Entry 7MXQ (X-ray diffraction, 3.23 A resolution); this record covers chains Z and A of the 3 polymer chains in the assembly.

# Chain Z
Protein: Exonuclease 1
Source organism: Homo sapiens
Notes: EC 3.1.-.-
UniProt: Q9UQ84 (EXO1_HUMAN); residue numbers follow UniProt; this construct covers 1-352
Sequence (358 residues; numbered 1 to 358; the number before each row is that of its first residue):
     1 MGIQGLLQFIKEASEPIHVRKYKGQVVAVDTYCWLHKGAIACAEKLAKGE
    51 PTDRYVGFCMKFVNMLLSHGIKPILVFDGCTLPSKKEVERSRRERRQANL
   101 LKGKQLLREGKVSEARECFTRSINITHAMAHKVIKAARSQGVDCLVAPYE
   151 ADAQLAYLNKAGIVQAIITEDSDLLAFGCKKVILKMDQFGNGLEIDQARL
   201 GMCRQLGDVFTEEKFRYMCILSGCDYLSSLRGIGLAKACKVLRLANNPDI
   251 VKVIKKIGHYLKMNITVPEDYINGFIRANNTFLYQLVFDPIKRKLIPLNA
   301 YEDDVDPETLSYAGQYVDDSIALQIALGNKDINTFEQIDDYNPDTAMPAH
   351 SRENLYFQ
Not modelled in the structure: 1, 347-354, 356-358
Sequence notes: expression tag (353-358)
Bound ions: Mn2+ site 1: Asp152, Asp171, Asp173; Mn2+ site 2 near Asp152 (its only coordinating residue here); Na+: Ser222, Ser229, Ile233 (shared with DT4(A) of chain A)
Curated features (UniProtKB/Swiss-Prot):
  - binding site (Mg(2+)): Asp30, Asp78, Glu150, Asp152, Asp171, Asp173, Asp225, Asp270
  - natural variant: Glu109 (E109K: Abrogates exonuclease activity)
  - mutagenesis: Asp78 (D78A: Abrogates double-stranded DNA exonuclease activity and endonuclease activity against 5'-overhanging flap structures. Also reduces DNA-binding to 5'-overhanging flap structures), Asp173 (D173A: Abrogates double-stranded DNA exonuclease activity and endonuclease activity against 5'-overhanging flap structures. No effect on DNA-binding to 5'-overhanging flap structures), Asp225 (D225A: Abrogates double-stranded DNA exonuclease activity and endonuclease activity against 5'-overhanging flap structures. Also enhances DNA-binding to 5'-overhanging flap structures)

# Chain A
Molecule: 13-nt DNA strand
Sequence (13 nucleotides; each row starts with the number of its first residue):
     1 CGCTAGTCGACAT
Bound ions: Na+: DT4 (shared with Ser222(Z), Ser229(Z), Ile233(Z) of chain Z)

# Chain Z / chain A interface
Residue-residue contacts (27; chain Z residue first):
  His36(Z) - DA10(A)  base contact
  Lys37(Z) - DC11(A)  salt bridge to the phosphate
  Ile40(Z) - DA10(A)  base contact
  Ile40(Z) - DC11(A)  base contact
  Ala41(Z) - DC11(A)  base contact
  Phe58(Z) - DC11(A)  phosphate contact
  Phe58(Z) - DA12(A)  phosphate contact
  Lys61(Z) - DA12(A)  salt bridge to the phosphate
  Arg116(Z) - DC11(A)  hydrogen bond to the base
  Glu117(Z) - DG9(A)  phosphate contact
  Arg121(Z) - DC8(A)  base contact
  Arg121(Z) - DG9(A)  hydrogen bond to the base
  Gln188(Z) - DA12(A)  hydrogen bond to the phosphate
  Ser229(Z) - DT4(A)  hydrogen bond to the phosphate
  Leu230(Z) - DT4(A)  phosphate contact
  Arg231(Z) - DT4(A)  hydrogen bond to the phosphate
  Arg231(Z) - DA5(A)  salt bridge to the phosphate
  Gly232(Z) - DC3(A)  sugar contact
  Gly232(Z) - DT4(A)  hydrogen bond to the phosphate
  Ile233(Z) - DC3(A)  phosphate contact
  Ile233(Z) - DT4(A)  hydrogen bond to the phosphate
  Gly234(Z) - DC3(A)  hydrogen bond to the phosphate
  Leu235(Z) - DC3(A)  phosphate contact
  Ala236(Z) - DG2(A)  sugar contact
  Ala236(Z) - DC3(A)  hydrogen bond to the phosphate
  Lys237(Z) - DG2(A)  phosphate contact
  Lys237(Z) - DC3(A)  hydrogen bond to the phosphate
Other interface residues (no listed pair), chain Z (21 interface residues in all): Thr120, Ala238

# In short
Chain Z and chain A form an interface of 21 and 9 residues respectively, with 10 hydrogen bonds and 3 salt
bridges. Polar contacts include Arg116(Z)-DC11(A), Arg121(Z)-DG9(A) and Gln188(Z)-DA12(A). UniProt lists 8
Mg2+-binding residues and 3 mutagenesis sites on chain Z.
Chain Z is Exonuclease 1 (Homo sapiens) and chain A is a 13-nt DNA strand; the structure, Crystal structure of
human exonuclease 1 Exo1 (WT) in complex with 5' recessed-end DNA (r-1), was determined by X-ray diffraction.
